PDB entry 4JHK | X-ray diffraction, 2.51 A resolution | chains A and C

== Chain A ==
Protein: MIF4G domain-containing protein B
Source organism: Danio rerio
UniProt: Q5EAQ1 (M4GDB_DANRE); residue numbers follow UniProt; this construct covers 1-222
Chain sequence (222 residues; numbered 1 to 222; the number before each row is that of its first residue):
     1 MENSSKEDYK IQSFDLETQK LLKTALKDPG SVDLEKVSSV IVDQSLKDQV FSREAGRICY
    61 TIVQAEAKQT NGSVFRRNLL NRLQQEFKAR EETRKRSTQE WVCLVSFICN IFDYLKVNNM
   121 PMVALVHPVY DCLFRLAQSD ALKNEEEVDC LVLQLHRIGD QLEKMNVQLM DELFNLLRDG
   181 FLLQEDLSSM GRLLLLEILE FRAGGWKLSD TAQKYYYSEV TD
Disordered / not traced: 1-6, 219-222
From the paper describing this entry:
  - mutagenesis - R77A/N81A/Q84A: abolished binding to Sb:cb157 protein (chain C)

== Chain C ==
Protein: Sb:cb157 protein
Source organism: Danio rerio
UniProt: Q7SXI8 (Q7SXI8_DANRE); residues 89-105 here = UniProt positions 89-105
Chain sequence (22 residues; row label = number of the first residue in the row):
    84 PLGSMSRIKN WGDEVEEQEM RT
Sequence notes: expression tag (84-88)

== Chain A / chain C interface ==
Residue-residue contacts - 32 pairs, chain A then chain C:
  Ser73(A) - Glu99(C)
  Arg76(A) - Val98(C)
  Arg76(A) - Glu99(C)
  Arg76(A) - Glu102(C)  salt bridge
  Arg77(A) - Asn93(C)  hydrogen bond
  Arg77(A) - Gly95(C)
  Arg77(A) - Asp96(C)  salt bridge
  Arg77(A) - Glu99(C)  salt bridge
  Leu80(A) - Trp94(C)
  Leu80(A) - Gly95(C)
  Leu80(A) - Val98(C)  hydrophobic
  Asn81(A) - Asn93(C)
  Asn81(A) - Trp94(C)
  Asn81(A) - Gly95(C)  hydrogen bond (side chain-backbone)
  Leu83(A) - Trp94(C)  hydrophobic
  Gln84(A) - Lys92(C)  hydrogen bond (side chain-backbone)
  Gln84(A) - Asn93(C)
  Gln84(A) - Trp94(C)  hydrogen bond (side chain-backbone)
  Phe87(A) - Trp94(C)  hydrophobic
  Val117(A) - Val98(C)  hydrophobic
  Val117(A) - Gln101(C)
  Val117(A) - Glu102(C)
  Asn118(A) - Glu102(C)  hydrogen bond (side chain-backbone)
  Asn118(A) - Thr105(C)  hydrogen bond
  Pro121(A) - Gln101(C)  hydrogen bond (backbone-side chain)
  Met122(A) - Val98(C)  hydrophobic
  Met122(A) - Gln101(C)
  Val123(A) - Gln101(C)  hydrogen bond (backbone-side chain)
  Ala124(A) - Glu97(C)
  Ala124(A) - Val98(C)  hydrophobic
  Leu125(A) - Trp94(C)  hydrophobic
  Pro128(A) - Trp94(C)  hydrophobic
Other interface residues (no listed pair), chain A (17 interface residues in all): Met120
From the paper, about this interface:
  - pairs named by the authors: Asn81(A)-Asn93(C) (hydrogen bond), Asn81(A)-Gly95(C) (backbone contact), Gln84(A)-Asn93(C)
  - interface residues, chain A: Arg76(A), Arg77(A), Leu80(A), Leu83(A), Phe87(A), Ala124(A), Leu125(A), Pro128(A)
  - interface residues, chain C: Trp94(C), Asp96(C), Val98(C), Glu99(C), Glu102(C)

== Overview ==
17 residues of chain A face 11 of chain C across their interface; the contacts include 8 hydrogen bonds and 3
salt bridges. Among the polar pairs are Arg76(A)-Glu102(C), Arg77(A)-Asp96(C) and Arg77(A)-Glu99(C). The paper
describes a hydrogen bond between Asn81(A) and Asn93(C); a backbone contact between Asn81(A) and Gly95(C); a
contact between Gln84(A) and Asn93(C). From the paper: R77A/N81A/Q84A of chain A abolish binding to Sb:cb157
protein (chain C); interface residues Arg76(A), Arg77(A) and Trp94(C) among others.
Here chain A is MIF4G domain-containing protein B and chain C is Sb:cb157 protein, both from Danio rerio.
Entry 4JHK (Crystal structure of Danio rerio SLIP1 in complex with SLBP) was determined by X-ray diffraction,
deposited together with 4JHJ.
